Entry 7SXM (X-ray diffraction, 2.50 A resolution); this record covers chains B and E of the 6 polymer chains in the assembly.

== Chain B (and E) ==
Protein: Methyl-coenzyme M reductase I subunit beta
From: Methanothermobacter marburgensis str. Marburg
Notes: EC 2.8.4.1; chain E of this document is another copy of the same molecule, construct and numbering; everything in this record applies to it too
Reference sequence: P11560 (MCRB_METTM); residue numbers follow UniProt; this construct covers 2-443
Amino-acid sequence (442 residues; numbered 2 to 443; the number before each row is that of its first residue):
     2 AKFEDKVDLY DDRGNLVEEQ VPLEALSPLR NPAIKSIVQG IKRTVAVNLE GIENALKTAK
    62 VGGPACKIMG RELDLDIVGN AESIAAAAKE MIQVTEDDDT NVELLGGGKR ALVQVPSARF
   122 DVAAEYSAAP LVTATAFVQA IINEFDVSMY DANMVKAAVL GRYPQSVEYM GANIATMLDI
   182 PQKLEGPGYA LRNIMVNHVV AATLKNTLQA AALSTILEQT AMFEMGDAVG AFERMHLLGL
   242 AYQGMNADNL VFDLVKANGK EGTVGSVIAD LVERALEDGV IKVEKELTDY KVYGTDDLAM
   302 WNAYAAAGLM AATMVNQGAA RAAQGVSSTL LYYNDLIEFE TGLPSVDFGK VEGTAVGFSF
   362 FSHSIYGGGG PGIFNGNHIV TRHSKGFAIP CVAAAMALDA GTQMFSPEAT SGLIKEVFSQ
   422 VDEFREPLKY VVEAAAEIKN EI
Ligand contacts:
  - 1-thioethanesulfonic acid (COM): Phe361, Ser365, Tyr367
  - factor 430 (F43): Ser365, Ile366, Tyr367
  - Coenzyme B (TP7): Phe361, Phe362, Tyr367, Gly368, Gly369, His379, Ile380, Val381
  - xenon (XE), molecule 1: Thr45, Val46, Ala47, Ala176, Thr177, Ile415, Val418, Phe419
  - xenon (XE), molecule 2: Met178, His199, Val200, Ala203, Leu214, Phe419, Phe425
  - xenon (XE), molecule 3: Leu331, Thr355, Phe359, Thr382, Ala389, Ile390, Val393

== How chain B and chain E interact ==
Pairs across the interface (91; chain B residue first):
  Pro29(B) with Val123(E)
  Leu30(B) with Arg120(E); Val123(E), hydrophobic
  Arg31(B) with Val95(E); Thr96(E)
  Lys36(B) with Asp122(E)
  Val39(B) with Val123(E)
  Gln40(B) with Asp122(E), hydrogen bond (side chain-backbone)
  Lys43(B) with Ala124(E), hydrogen bond (side chain-backbone); Ala125(E), hydrogen bond (side chain-backbone)
  Met92(B) with Val230(E); Gly231(E)
  Val95(B) with Leu30(E), hydrophobic; Arg31(E)
  Thr96(B) with Arg31(E)
  Arg120(B) with Leu30(E)
  Asp122(B) with Lys36(E), salt bridge; Gln40(E), hydrogen bond (backbone-side chain)
  Val123(B) with Pro29(E); Val39(E); Leu192(E); Thr221(E)
  Ala124(B) with Lys43(E), hydrogen bond (backbone-side chain); Glu225(E)
  Ala125(B) with Lys43(E), hydrogen bond (backbone-side chain); Glu126(E); Tyr127(E); Ala191(E), hydrophobic; Glu225(E), hydrogen bond (backbone-side chain)
  Glu126(B) with Ala125(E); Glu126(E); Leu185(E); Pro188(E); Gly189(E), hydrogen bond (side chain-backbone); Glu225(E), hydrogen bond (backbone-side chain)
  Tyr127(B) with Ala125(E)
  Ser128(B) with Pro188(E); Gly189(E)
  Ala129(B) with Glu225(E)
  Leu132(B) with Pro188(E); Glu225(E); Met226(E)
  Val133(B) with Phe224(E); Val230(E), hydrophobic
  Thr136(B) with Gly227(E); Val230(E)
  Gln140(B) with Val230(E), hydrogen bond (side chain-backbone); Gly231(E); Ala232(E), hydrogen bond (side chain-backbone)
  Tyr164(B) with Gly187(E); Pro188(E)
  Tyr170(B) with Pro188(E)
  Ile181(B) with Pro188(E), hydrophobic
  Pro182(B) with Pro182(E), hydrophobic; Leu185(E), hydrophobic
  Gln183(B) with Gln183(E); Leu185(E), hydrogen bond (side chain-backbone); Gly187(E); Pro188(E)
  Leu185(B) with Glu126(E); Gln183(E), hydrogen bond (backbone-side chain)
  Gly187(B) with Tyr164(E); Gln183(E)
  Pro188(B) with Glu126(E); Ser128(E); Leu132(E); Tyr164(E); Tyr170(E); Ile181(E), hydrophobic; Gln183(E)
  Gly189(B) with Glu126(E), hydrogen bond (backbone-side chain); Ser128(E)
  Ala191(B) with Ala125(E), hydrophobic
  Leu192(B) with Val123(E)
  Thr221(B) with Val123(E)
  Phe224(B) with Val133(E)
  Glu225(B) with Ala124(E); Ala125(E), hydrogen bond (side chain-backbone); Glu126(E), hydrogen bond (side chain-backbone); Ala129(E); Leu132(E)
  Met226(B) with Leu132(E)
  Gly227(B) with Thr136(E)
  Val230(B) with Met92(E); Val133(E), hydrophobic; Thr136(E); Gln140(E), hydrogen bond (backbone-side chain)
  Gly231(B) with Met92(E); Gln140(E)
  Ala232(B) with Gln140(E), hydrogen bond (backbone-side chain)
  Phe233(B) with Gln140(E)
Other interface residues (no listed pair), chain B (46 interface residues in all): Ile35, Ala119, Glu186
Other interface residues (no listed pair), chain E (47 interface residues in all): Lys3, Ile35, Glu186, Tyr190, Phe233

== Overview ==
46 residues of chain B face 47 of chain E across their interface; the contacts include 18 hydrogen bonds and 1
salt bridge. Polar pairs include Asp122(B)-Lys36(E), Gln40(B)-Asp122(E) and Lys43(B)-Ala124(E). Chain B binds
Coenzyme B, 1-thioethanesulfonic acid, factor 430 and 3 copies of xenon.
Chain B and chain E are both Methyl-coenzyme M reductase I subunit beta (Methanothermobacter marburgensis str.
Marburg); the structure, Structure of Xenon-derivatized Methyl-Coenzyme M Reductase from Methanothermobacter
marburgensis, was determined by X-ray diffraction together with 7SUC from the same study.
